PDB entry 8AV6 | electron microscopy, 4.68 A resolution (low resolution: residue-level contacts below are approximate; hydrogen-bond / salt-bridge calls are withheld) | chains L and N of the 20 polymer chains in the assembly

== Chain L ==
Molecule: 227-nt DNA strand
Sequence (227 nucleotides; each row starts with the number of its first residue; numbers below 1 keep their minus sign (DT-153 is residue -153)):
  -153 TCGGTACCCG GGGATCCTCT AGAGTGGGAG CTCGGAACAC TATCCGACTG GCACCGGCAA
   -93 GGTCGCTGTT CAATACATGC ACAGGATGTA TATATCTGAC ACGTGCCTGG AGACTAGGGA
   -33 GTAATCCCCT TGGCGGTTAA AACGCGGGGG ACAGCGCGTA CGTGCGTTTA AGCGGTGCTA
    27 GAGCTGTCTA CGACCAATTG AGCGGCCTCG GCACCGGGAT TCTCCAG
Disordered / not traced: -153 to -80, 73

== Chain N ==
Protein: Histone H4
Organism: Homo sapiens
UniProt: P62805 (H4_HUMAN); residues 1-102 here correspond to UniProt positions 2-103 (UniProt number = residue number + 1)
Chain sequence (102 residues; row label = number of the first residue in the row):
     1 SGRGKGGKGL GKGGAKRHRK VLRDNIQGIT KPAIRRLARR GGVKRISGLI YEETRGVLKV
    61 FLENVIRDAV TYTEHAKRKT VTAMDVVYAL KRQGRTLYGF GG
Disordered / not traced: 1-23, 101-102
Swiss-Prot annotation at these positions:
  - DNA-binding region: Lys16 to Lys20
  - modified residue: Ser1 (N-acetylserine), Arg3 (Asymmetric dimethylarginine), Lys5 (N6-(2-hydroxyisobutyryl)lysine), Lys8 (N6-(2-hydroxyisobutyryl)lysine), Lys12 (N6-(2-hydroxyisobutyryl)lysine), Lys16 (N6-(2-hydroxyisobutyryl)lysine), Lys20 (N6,N6,N6-trimethyllysine), Lys31 (N6-(2-hydroxyisobutyryl)lysine), Lys44 (N6-(2-hydroxyisobutyryl)lysine), Ser47 (Phosphoserine), Tyr51 (Phosphotyrosine), Lys59 (N6-(2-hydroxyisobutyryl)lysine), Lys77 (N6-(2-hydroxyisobutyryl)lysine), Lys79 (N6-(2-hydroxyisobutyryl)lysine), Thr80 (Phosphothreonine), Tyr88 (Phosphotyrosine), Lys91 (N6-(2-hydroxyisobutyryl)lysine)
  - cross-link (Glycyl lysine isopeptide (Lys-Gly)): Lys12 (interchain with G-Cter in SUMO2), Lys20 (interchain with G-Cter in SUMO2), Lys31 (interchain with G-Cter in SUMO2), Lys59 (interchain with G-Cter in SUMO2), Lys79 (interchain with G-Cter in SUMO2), Lys91 (interchain with G-Cter in SUMO2)

== Chain L / chain N interface ==
Residue-residue contacts (12):
  DC7(L) - Arg45(N)
  DC7(L) - Ile46(N)
  DC7(L) - Ser47(N)
  DC7(L) - Gly48(N)
  DG8(L) - Arg35(N)
  DG8(L) - Arg45(N)
  DG8(L) - Ile46(N)
  DG27(L) - Lys79(N)
  DA28(L) - Arg78(N)
  DA28(L) - Lys79(N)
  DA28(L) - Thr80(N)
  DG29(L) - Arg78(N)
Also at the interface, not in a pair above, chain N (10 interface residues in all): Lys44, Lys77

== Summary ==
The interface between chain L and chain N involves 5 residues on one side and 10 on the other. Curated
annotation (UniProt) lists a DNA-binding region on chain N.
Here chain L is a 227-nt DNA strand and chain N is Histone H4 (Homo sapiens). Entry 8AV6 (CryoEM structure of
INO80 core nucleosome complex in closed grappler conformation) was determined by electron microscopy together
with 8ATF from the same study.
